Entry 8A9T (X-ray diffraction, 2.30 A resolution); this record covers chains A and F of the 6 polymer chains in the assembly.

Chain A:
Protein: Tubulin alpha-1B chain
Organism: Bos taurus
Reference sequence: P81947 (TBA1B_BOVIN); residues 1-451 here = UniProt positions 1-451
Chain sequence (451 residues; each row starts with the number of its first residue):
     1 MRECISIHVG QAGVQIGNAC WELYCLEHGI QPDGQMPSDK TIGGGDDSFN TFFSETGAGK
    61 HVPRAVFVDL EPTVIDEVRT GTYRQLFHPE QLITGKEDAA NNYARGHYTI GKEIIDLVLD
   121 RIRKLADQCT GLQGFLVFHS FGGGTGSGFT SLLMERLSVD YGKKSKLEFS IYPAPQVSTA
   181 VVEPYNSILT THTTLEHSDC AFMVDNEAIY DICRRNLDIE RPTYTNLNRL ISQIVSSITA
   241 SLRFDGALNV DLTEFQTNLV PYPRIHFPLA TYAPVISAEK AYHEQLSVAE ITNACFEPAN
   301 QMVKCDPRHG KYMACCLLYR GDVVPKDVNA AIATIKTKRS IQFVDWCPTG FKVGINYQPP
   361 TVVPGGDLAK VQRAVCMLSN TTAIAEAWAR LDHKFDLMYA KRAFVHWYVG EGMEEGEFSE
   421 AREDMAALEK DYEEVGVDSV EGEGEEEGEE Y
Unresolved in the structure: 438-451

Chain F:
Protein: Tubulin beta-2B chain
Organism: Gallus gallus
Reference sequence: E1BQ43 (E1BQ43_CHICK); numbering as in UniProt (aligned over 1-378)
Chain sequence (384 residues; each row starts with the number of its first residue):
     1 MYTFVVRDEN SSVYAEVSRL LLATGQWKRL RKDNPRFNLM LGERNRLPFG RLGHEPGLVQ
    61 LVNYYRGADK LCRKASLVKL IKTSPELSES CTWFPESYVI YPTNLKTPVA PAQNGIRHLI
   121 NNTRTDEREV FLAAYNRRRE GREGNVWIAK SSAGAKGEGI LISSEASELL DFIDEQGQVH
   181 VIQKYLEKPL LLEPGHRKFD IRSWVLVDHL YNIYLYREGV LRTSSEPYNS ANFQDKTCHL
   241 TNHCIQKEYS KNYGRYEEGN EMFFEEFNQY LMDALNTTLE NSILLQIKHI IRSCLMCIEP
   301 AISTKHLHYQ SFQLFGFDFM VDEELKVWLI EVNGAPACAQ KLYAELCQGI VDVAISSVFP
   361 LADTGQKTSQ PTSIFIKLHH HHHH
Unresolved in the structure: 103-125, 153-158, 175-178, 228-258, 363-370, 382-384
Differences from the reference sequence: expression tag (379-384)

How chain A and chain F interact:
Pairs across the interface - 18 pairs, chain A then chain F:
  Gln176(A) with Pro56(F)
  Glu207(A) with His54(F), salt bridge
  Glu297(A) with His306(F)
  Pro298(A) with Leu307(F), hydrophobic
  Lys304(A) with His54(F)
  Asp306(A) with Arg66(F)
  Arg308(A) with Pro300(F), hydrogen bond (side chain-backbone); Ala301(F), hydrogen bond (side chain-backbone); Ile302(F); Ser303(F), hydrogen bond (side chain-backbone)
  His309(A) with Arg66(F), hydrogen bond (side chain-backbone); Gly67(F); Ala301(F)
  Ser340(A) with Ala301(F)
  Glu386(A) with Arg66(F), salt bridge
  Arg390(A) with Gly50(F); His54(F)
  His393(A) with Arg51(F)
Also at the interface, not in a pair above, chain A (15 interface residues in all): Ala299, Cys305, Lys338
Also at the interface, not in a pair above, chain F (14 interface residues in all): Gly53, His308

Overview:
15 residues of chain A and 14 residues of chain F are in contact, with 4 hydrogen bonds and 2 salt bridges.
Polar pairs include Glu207(A)-His54(F), Glu386(A)-Arg66(F) and Arg308(A)-Pro300(F).
Chain A is Tubulin alpha-1B chain (Bos taurus) and chain F is Tubulin beta-2B chain (Gallus gallus); the
structure, Tubulin-[1,2]oxazoloisoindole-1 complex, was determined by X-ray diffraction (same publication as
8A9Z).
